PDB entry 5IWA | X-ray diffraction, 3.50 A resolution | chains L and A of the 21 polymer chains in the assembly

== Chain L ==
Molecule: 30S ribosomal protein S12
Source organism: Thermus thermophilus HB8
UniProt: Q5SHN3 (RS12_THET8); residues 5-128 here correspond to UniProt positions 2-125 (UniProt number = residue number - 3)
Sequence (124 residues; numbered 5 to 128; the number before each row is that of its first residue):
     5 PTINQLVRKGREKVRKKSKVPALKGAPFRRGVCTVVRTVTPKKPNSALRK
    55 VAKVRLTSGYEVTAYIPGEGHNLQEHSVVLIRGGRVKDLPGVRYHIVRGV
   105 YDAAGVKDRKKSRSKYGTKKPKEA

== Chain A ==
Molecule: 16S ribosomal RNA
Source organism: Thermus thermophilus HB8
Sequence (1509 nucleotides; each row starts with the number of its first residue; note: 42 numbers in that range are skipped by the numbering (no residue carries them; nothing is unmodelled there); a row labelled like 190A-190L holds insertion residues (190A, then the next letters in order)):
     1 AAAUUGGAGAGUUUGAUCCUGGCUCAGGGUGAACGCUGGCGGCGUGCCUA
    51 AGACAUGCAAGUCGUGCGGG
    73 CCGCGGGGUUUUA
    89 CUCCG
    95 UGGUC
   101 AGCGGCGGACGGGUGAGUAACGCGUGGGU
  129A G
   130 ACCUACCCGGAAGAGGGGGACAACCCGGGGAAACUCGGGCUAAUCCCCCA
   180 UGUGGACCCGC
190A-190L CCCUUGGGGUGU
   191 GUCCAAAGGGCUUU
   216 GCCCGCUUCCGGAUGGGCCCGCGUCCCAUCAGCUAGUUGGUGGGGUAAUG
   266 GCCCACCAAGGCGACGACGGGUAGCCGGUCUGAGAGGAUGGCCGGCCACA
   316 GGGGCACUGAGACACGGGCCCCACUCCUACGGGAGGCAGCAGUUAGGAAU
   366 CUUCCGCAAUGGGCGCAAGCCUGACGGAGCGACGCCGCUUGGAGGAAGAA
   416 GCCCUUCGGGGUGUAAACUCCUGAA
   442 CCCGGGACGAAACCCCCGACGA
   474 GGGGACUGACGGUACCGGG
   494 GUAAUAGCGCCGGCCAACUCCGUGCCAGCAGCCGCGGUAAUACGGAGGGC
   544 GCGAGCGUUACCCGGAUUCACUGGGCGUAAAGGGCGUGUAGGCGGCCUGG
   594 GGCGUCCCAUGUGAAAGACCACGGCUCAACCGUGGGGGAGCGUGGGAUAC
   644 GCUCAGGCUAGACGGUGGGAGAGGGUGGUGGAAUUCCCGGAGUAGCGGUG
   694 AAAUGCGCAGAUACCGGGAGGAACGCCGAUGGCGAAGGCAGCCACCUGGU
   744 CCACCCGUGACGCUGAGGCGCGAAAGCGUGGGGAGCAAACCGGAUUAGAU
   794 ACCCGGGUAGUCCACGCCCUAAACGAUGCGCGCUAGGUCUCUGGGUCU
   848 CCUGGGGGCCGAAGCUAACGCGUUAAGCGCGCCGCCUGGGGAGUACGGCC
   898 GCAAGGCUGAAACUCAAAGGAAUUGACGGGGGCCCGCACAAGCGGUGGAG
   948 CAUGUGGUUUAAUUCGAAGCAACGCGAAGAACCUUACCAGGCCUUGACAU
   998 GCUAGG
 1003A G
  1004 AACCCGGGUGAAAGCCUGGGGUGCCCC
1030A-1030D GCGA
  1031 GGGGAGCCCUAGCACAGGUGCUGCAUGGCCGUCGUCAGCUCGUGCCGUGA
  1081 GGUGUUGGGUUAAGUCCCGCAACGAGCGCAACCCCCGCCGUUAGUUGCCA
  1131 GCGGUUCGGCCGGGCACUCUAACGGGACUGCCCGCGAAA
  1171 GCGGGAGGAAGGAGGGGACGACGUCUGGUCAGCAUGGCCCUUACGGCCUG
  1221 GGCGACACACGUGCUACAAUGCCCACUACAAAGCGAUGCCACCCGGCAAC
  1271 GGGGAGCUAAUCGCAAAAAGGUGGGCCCAGUUCGGAUUGGGGUCUGCAAC
  1321 CCGACCCCAUGAAGCCGGAAUCGCUAGUAAUCGCGGAUCAG
 1361A C
  1362 CAUGCCGCGGUGAAUACGUUCCCGGGCCUUGUACACACCGCCCGUCACGC
  1412 CAUGGGAGCGGGCUCUACCCGAAGUCGCCGGG
  1446 AGCCUACGGG
  1459 CAGGCGCCGAGGGUAGGGCCCGUGACUGGGGCGAAGUCGUAACAAGGUAG
  1509 CUGUACCGGAAGGUGCGGCUGGAU
Construct notes: expression tag (1-3)
Bound ions: Mg2+ site 1 near G21 (its only coordinating residue here); Mg2+ site 2: C48, G115; Mg2+ site 3 near A53 (its only coordinating residue here); Mg2+ site 4 near G66 (its only coordinating residue here); Mg2+ site 5 near A109 (its only coordinating residue here); Mg2+ site 6 near G111 (its only coordinating residue here); Mg2+ site 7: A116, G117, G289; Mg2+ site 8: C174, C175; Mg2+ site 9 near A195 (its only coordinating residue here); Mg2+ site 10: G299, G558; Mg2+ site 11 near C307 (its only coordinating residue here); Mg2+ site 12 near A315 (its only coordinating residue here); 54 more Mg2+ sites not listed
From the paper describing this entry:
  - binding site for the ligand 6EK: C1400
  - conformationally variable residues (loop rearrangement): U81 to A85, A792, U793, A794, G1516 to A1519

== Chain L / chain A interface ==
Contacting residue pairs (123):
  Pro5(L) - G567(A)  base contact
  Pro5(L) - G568(A)  base contact
  Thr6(L) - C880(A)  hydrogen bond to the phosphate
  Asn8(L) - G585(A)  hydrogen bond to the sugar
  Asn8(L) - C880(A)  hydrogen bond to the phosphate
  Gln9(L) - C880(A)  phosphate contact
  Gln9(L) - G881(A)  hydrogen bond to the phosphate
  Leu10(L) - C564(A)  phosphate contact
  Arg12(L) - C880(A)  salt bridge to the phosphate
  Arg12(L) - G881(A)  salt bridge to the phosphate
  Lys13(L) - G881(A)  salt bridge to the phosphate
  Lys13(L) - C882(A)  salt bridge to the phosphate
  Arg15(L) - C562(A)  base contact
  Arg15(L) - A563(A)  base contact
  Arg15(L) - C564(A)  salt bridge to the phosphate
  Arg15(L) - G567(A)  hydrogen bond to the base
  Arg15(L) - U884(A)  hydrogen bond to the base
  Glu16(L) - C562(A)  hydrogen bond to the sugar
  Lys17(L) - G302(A)  salt bridge to the phosphate
  Lys17(L) - A303(A)  salt bridge to the phosphate
  Lys17(L) - C562(A)  sugar contact
  Arg19(L) - C241(A)  sugar contact
  Lys20(L) - C555(A)  phosphate contact
  Lys20(L) - C556(A)  phosphate contact
  Lys21(L) - A909(A)  salt bridge to the phosphate
  Ser22(L) - C554(A)  hydrogen bond to the phosphate
  Lys23(L) - U24(A)  salt bridge to the phosphate
  Val24(L) - A553(A)  phosphate contact
  Val24(L) - C554(A)  phosphate contact
  Gly29(L) - A553(A)  hydrogen bond to the sugar
  Ala30(L) - A363(A)  base contact
  Ala30(L) - A553(A)  sugar contact
  Pro31(L) - A363(A)  base contact
  Pro31(L) - U552(A)  hydrogen bond to the sugar
  Pro31(L) - A553(A)  sugar contact
  Phe32(L) - A33(A)  base contact
  Phe32(L) - C34(A)  sugar contact
  Phe32(L) - A363(A)  sugar contact
  Phe32(L) - U552(A)  base contact
  Arg33(L) - G362(A)  phosphate contact
  Arg33(L) - A363(A)  phosphate contact
  Arg34(L) - G362(A)  salt bridge to the phosphate
  Arg34(L) - A363(A)  salt bridge to the phosphate
  Lys46(L) - C912(A)  salt bridge to the phosphate
  Lys46(L) - A913(A)  phosphate contact
  Lys46(L) - A1492(A)  phosphate contact
  Lys47(L) - A913(A)  phosphate contact
  Lys47(L) - A1492(A)  phosphate contact
  Pro48(L) - C518(A)  base contact
  Asn49(L) - C522(A)  base contact
  Asn49(L) - G527(A)  hydrogen bond to the base
  Asn49(L) - C528(A)  hydrogen bond to the base
  Asn49(L) - G529(A)  base contact
  Ser50(L) - C518(A)  phosphate contact
  Ser50(L) - C519(A)  hydrogen bond to the phosphate
  Ser50(L) - G529(A)  hydrogen bond to the base
  Ala51(L) - C519(A)  phosphate contact
  Ala51(L) - A520(A)  phosphate contact
  Leu52(L) - A520(A)  hydrogen bond to the phosphate
  Arg53(L) - G521(A)  hydrogen bond to the base
  Arg53(L) - C522(A)  base contact
  Arg53(L) - A523(A)  base contact
  Lys54(L) - A520(A)  salt bridge to the phosphate
  Lys54(L) - G521(A)  salt bridge to the phosphate
  Lys57(L) - C1412(A)  salt bridge to the phosphate
  Thr61(L) - G362(A)  phosphate contact
  Thr61(L) - A363(A)  hydrogen bond to the phosphate
  Tyr69(L) - C522(A)  hydrogen bond to the phosphate
  Pro71(L) - C522(A)  phosphate contact
  Gly72(L) - G521(A)  phosphate contact
  Gly72(L) - C522(A)  hydrogen bond to the phosphate
  Glu73(L) - A520(A)  hydrogen bond to the sugar
  Glu73(L) - G521(A)  phosphate contact
  Glu73(L) - G537(A)  sugar contact
  Gly74(L) - G521(A)  hydrogen bond to the phosphate
  Leu84(L) - A363(A)  sugar contact
  Arg86(L) - U551(A)  sugar contact
  Arg86(L) - U552(A)  sugar contact
  Gly87(L) - U552(A)  hydrogen bond to the sugar
  Gly87(L) - A553(A)  phosphate contact
  Gly88(L) - A553(A)  phosphate contact
  Arg89(L) - C912(A)  salt bridge to the phosphate
  Val90(L) - A523(A)  base contact
  Lys91(L) - C526(A)  salt bridge to the phosphate
  Lys91(L) - A913(A)  phosphate contact
  Asp92(L) - A523(A)  base contact
  Pro94(L) - C912(A)  phosphate contact
  Gly95(L) - U911(A)  phosphate contact
  Arg97(L) - C910(A)  salt bridge to the phosphate
  Arg97(L) - U911(A)  salt bridge to the phosphate
  Val101(L) - C34(A)  sugar contact
  Val104(L) - C34(A)  phosphate contact
  Val104(L) - G35(A)  phosphate contact
  Tyr105(L) - A364(A)  phosphate contact
  Arg113(L) - G537(A)  salt bridge to the phosphate
  Arg113(L) - G538(A)  salt bridge to the phosphate
  Lys114(L) - G538(A)  hydrogen bond to the phosphate
  Lys114(L) - A539(A)  phosphate contact
  Lys115(L) - G502(A)  phosphate contact
  Lys115(L) - G538(A)  hydrogen bond to the phosphate
  Lys115(L) - A539(A)  hydrogen bond to the base
  Ser116(L) - G502(A)  phosphate contact
  Ser116(L) - C503(A)  hydrogen bond to the phosphate
  Arg117(L) - C36(A)  hydrogen bond to the sugar
  Arg117(L) - C501(A)  salt bridge to the phosphate
  Arg117(L) - G502(A)  hydrogen bond to the phosphate
  Ser118(L) - G35(A)  hydrogen bond to the sugar
  Ser118(L) - C36(A)  sugar contact
  Ser118(L) - C501(A)  hydrogen bond to the phosphate
  Ser118(L) - G502(A)  hydrogen bond to the phosphate
  Lys119(L) - G502(A)  hydrogen bond to the phosphate
  Lys119(L) - C503(A)  salt bridge to the phosphate
  Lys119(L) - G550(A)  sugar contact
  Tyr120(L) - C522(A)  phosphate contact
  Gly121(L) - G35(A)  hydrogen bond to the sugar
  Gly121(L) - C36(A)  phosphate contact
  Thr122(L) - C36(A)  sugar contact
  Lys123(L) - C36(A)  salt bridge to the phosphate
  Lys123(L) - U37(A)  phosphate contact
  Lys124(L) - C36(A)  phosphate contact
  Lys124(L) - U37(A)  hydrogen bond to the phosphate
  Lys124(L) - G500(A)  hydrogen bond to the phosphate
  Lys124(L) - C501(A)  salt bridge to the phosphate
Interface residues without a listed pair, chain L (68 interface residues in all): Val18, Leu27, Arg102, Gly103
Interface residues without a listed pair, chain A (61 interface residues in all): A32, G524, C525, A759, C879, C883, A908, G1491

== Summary ==
68 residues of chain L and 61 residues of chain A are in contact, with 35 hydrogen bonds and 25 salt bridges.
Among the polar pairs are Arg15(L)-G567(A), Arg15(L)-U884(A) and Asn49(L)-G527(A). From the paper: a binding
site for the ligand 6EK at C1400(A); conformational variability at U81(A), A792(A) and U793(A) among others.
Chain L is 30S ribosomal protein S12 and chain A is 16S ribosomal RNA, both from Thermus thermophilus HB8; the
structure, Crystal structure of the 30S ribosomal subunit from Thermus thermophilus in complex with the
GE81112 peptide ..., was determined by X-ray diffraction.
